4GUO - chains A and E of the 8 polymer chains in the assembly; structure by X-ray diffraction, 3.19 A resolution.

Chain A:
Molecule: Tumor protein p73
From: Homo sapiens
UniProtKB: O15350 (P73_HUMAN); residue numbers follow UniProt; this construct covers 115-312
Chain sequence (210 residues; numbered 103 to 312; the number before each row is that of its first residue):
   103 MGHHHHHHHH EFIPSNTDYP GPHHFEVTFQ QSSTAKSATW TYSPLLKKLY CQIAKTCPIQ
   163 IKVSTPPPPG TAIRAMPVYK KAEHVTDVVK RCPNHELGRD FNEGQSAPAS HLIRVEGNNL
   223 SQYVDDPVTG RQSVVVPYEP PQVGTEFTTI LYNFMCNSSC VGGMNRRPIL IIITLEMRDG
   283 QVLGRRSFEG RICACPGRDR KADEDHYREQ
Unresolved in the structure: 103-111
Differences from the reference sequence: initiating methionine (103); expression tag (104-114)
Ion coordination: Zn2+: Cys194, His197, Cys258, Cys262
UniProt features mapped onto this chain:
  - binding site (Zn(2+)): Cys194, His197, Cys258, Cys262

Chain E:
Molecule: 12-nt DNA strand
Sequence (12 nucleotides; row label = number of the first residue in the row):
   398 CGGGCAAGCC CG

Interface between chain A and chain E:
Contacting residue pairs (5; chain A residue first):
  Ala137(A) with DG399(E), phosphate contact
  Lys138(A) with DG399(E), hydrogen bond to the phosphate; DG400(E), hydrogen bond to the base; DG401(E), hydrogen bond to the base
  Arg268(A) with DC406(E), sugar contact
Also at the interface, not in a pair above, chain A (4 interface residues in all): Arg300
Also at the interface, not in a pair above, chain E (5 interface residues in all): DC398

In short:
4 residues of chain A and 5 residues of chain E are in contact; the contacts include 3 hydrogen bonds. Polar
pairs include Lys138(A)-DG400(E), Lys138(A)-DG401(E) and Lys138(A)-DG399(E). UniProt lists 4 Zn2+-binding
residues on chain A.
Here chain A is Tumor protein p73 (Homo sapiens) and chain E is a 12-nt DNA strand. Entry 4GUO (structure of
p73 DNA binding domain complex with 12 bp DNA) was determined by X-ray diffraction.
